Entry 6FA1 (X-ray diffraction, 1.97 A resolution); this record covers chains A and E of the 6 polymer chains in the assembly.

== Chain A ==
Protein: GTPase KRas
Organism: Homo sapiens
Reference sequence: P01116 (RASK_HUMAN), isoform P01116-2; numbering as in UniProt (aligned over 1-168)
Chain sequence (172 residues; each row starts with the number of its first residue; numbers below 1 keep their minus sign (Ala-3 is residue -3)):
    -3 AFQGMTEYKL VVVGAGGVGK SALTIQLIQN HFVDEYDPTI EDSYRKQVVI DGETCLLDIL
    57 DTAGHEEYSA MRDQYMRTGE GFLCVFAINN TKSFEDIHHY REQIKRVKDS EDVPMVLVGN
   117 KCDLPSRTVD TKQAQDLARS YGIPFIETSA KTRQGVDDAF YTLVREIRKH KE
Modified / non-standard residues: Cys51 (S-hydroxycysteine; CSO)
Sequence notes: expression tag (-3 to 0); engineered mutation His61 (Gln in P01116)
Ion coordination: Mg2+: Ser17, Thr35 (together with GMP-PNP)
Small-molecule neighbours:
  - D2Z (2-[4-[[(3R)-2,3-dihydro-1,4-benzodioxin-3-yl]methylcarbamoyl]phenoxy]ethyl-dimethyl-azanium): His61, Asp92, His95, Tyr96, Gln99
  - GMP-PNP (GNP; phosphoaminophosphonic acid-guanylate ester): Ala11, Gly12, Gly13, Val14, Gly15, Lys16, Ser17, Ala18, Phe28, Val29, Asp30, Glu31, Tyr32, Asp33, Pro34, Thr35, Thr58, Ala59, Gly60, Asn116, Lys117, Asp119, Leu120, Ser145, Ala146, Lys147
Swiss-Prot annotation at these positions:
  - motif: Tyr32 to Tyr40 (Effector region)
  - binding site (GTP): Gly10 to Ala18, Val29 to Thr35, Ala59, Gly60, Asn116 to Asp119
  - modified residue: Met1 (N-acetylmethionine), Thr2 (N-acetylthreonine), Lys104 (N6-acetyllysine)
  - glycosylation: Thr35 (Microbial infection: O-linked (Glc) threonine)
  - natural variant: Lys5 (K5E: In NS3; K5N: In GASC), Gly10 (G10GG: In AML), Gly12 (G12A: In colorectal cancer samples; G12C: In lung carcinoma; G12D: In GASC, JMML and SFM; G12R: In lung cancer and bladder cancer; G12S: In GASC and JMML; G12V: In GASC), Gly13 (G13D: In GASC, JMML and OES; G13R: In pylocytic astrocytoma), Val14 (V14I: In NS3), Leu19 (L19F: In OES), Gln22 (Q22E: In CFC2; Q22R: In NS3), Pro34 (P34L: In NS3; P34Q: In NS3; P34R: In CFC2), Ile36 (I36M: In NS3), Thr58 (T58I: In NS3), Ala59 (A59T: In GASC), Gly60 (G60R: In CFC2; G60S: In NS3), 8 further natural variant entries in UniProt
  - mutagenesis: Asp38 (D38A: Decreased interaction with MAPKAP1/SIN1), Tyr40 (Y40A: Decreased interaction with MAPKAP1/SIN1)

== Chain E ==
Protein: GTPase KRas
Organism: Homo sapiens
Reference sequence: P01116 (RASK_HUMAN), isoform P01116-2; numbering as in UniProt (aligned over 1-169)
Chain sequence (173 residues; each row starts with the number of its first residue; numbers below 1 keep their minus sign (Ala-3 is residue -3)):
    -3 AFQGMTEYKL VVVGAGGVGK SALTIQLIQN HFVDEYDPTI EDSYRKQVVI DGETCLLDIL
    57 DTAGHEEYSA MRDQYMRTGE GFLCVFAINN TKSFEDIHHY REQIKRVKDS EDVPMVLVGN
   117 KCDLPSRTVD TKQAQDLARS YGIPFIETSA KTRQGVDDAF YTLVREIRKH KEK
Sequence notes: expression tag (-3 to 0); engineered mutation His61 (Gln in P01116)
Ion coordination: Mg2+: Ser17, Thr35 (together with GMP-PNP)
Small-molecule neighbours: GMP-PNP (GNP; phosphoaminophosphonic acid-guanylate ester): Ala11, Gly12, Gly13, Val14, Gly15, Lys16, Ser17, Ala18, Phe28, Val29, Asp30, Glu31, Tyr32, Asp33, Pro34, Thr35, Thr58, Ala59, Gly60, Asn116, Lys117, Asp119, Leu120, Ser145, Ala146, Lys147
Swiss-Prot annotation at these positions:
  - motif: Tyr32 to Tyr40 (Effector region)
  - binding site (GTP): Gly10 to Ala18, Val29 to Thr35, Ala59, Gly60, Asn116 to Asp119
  - modified residue: Met1 (N-acetylmethionine), Thr2 (N-acetylthreonine), Lys104 (N6-acetyllysine)
  - glycosylation: Thr35 (Microbial infection: O-linked (Glc) threonine)
  - natural variant: Lys5 (K5E: In NS3; K5N: In GASC), Gly10 (G10GG: In AML), Gly12 (G12A: In colorectal cancer samples; G12C: In lung carcinoma; G12D: In GASC, JMML and SFM; G12R: In lung cancer and bladder cancer; G12S: In GASC and JMML; G12V: In GASC), Gly13 (G13D: In GASC, JMML and OES; G13R: In pylocytic astrocytoma), Val14 (V14I: In NS3), Leu19 (L19F: In OES), Gln22 (Q22E: In CFC2; Q22R: In NS3), Pro34 (P34L: In NS3; P34Q: In NS3; P34R: In CFC2), Ile36 (I36M: In NS3), Thr58 (T58I: In NS3), Ala59 (A59T: In GASC), Gly60 (G60R: In CFC2; G60S: In NS3), 8 further natural variant entries in UniProt
  - mutagenesis: Asp38 (D38A: Decreased interaction with MAPKAP1/SIN1), Tyr40 (Y40A: Decreased interaction with MAPKAP1/SIN1)

== How chain A and chain E interact ==
Contacting residue pairs (11):
  Phe-2(A) - Asp47(E)
  Phe-2(A) - Gly48(E)
  Asp47(A) - Phe-2(E)
  Gly48(A) - Phe-2(E)
  Gly48(A) - Met1(E)
  Gly48(A) - Gly48(E)
  Gly48(A) - Glu49(E)
  Gly48(A) - Thr50(E)  hydrogen bond (backbone-backbone)
  Glu49(A) - Gly48(E)
  Glu49(A) - Glu49(E)
  Thr50(A) - Gly48(E)  hydrogen bond (backbone-backbone)
Also at the interface, not in a pair above, chain A (6 interface residues in all): Val45
Also at the interface, not in a pair above, chain E (7 interface residues in all): Val45

== Summary ==
6 residues of chain A and 7 residues of chain E are in contact, with 2 hydrogen bonds. Backbone hydrogen bonds
pair Gly48(A)-Thr50(E) and Thr50(A)-Gly48(E). Bound to chain A: GMP-PNP and compound D2Z. Ligands of chain E:
GMP-PNP.
Here chain A is GTPase KRas and chain E is GTPase KRas, both from Homo sapiens. Entry 6FA1 (Antibody derived
(Abd-4) small molecule binding to KRAS) was determined by X-ray diffraction.
